PDB entry 3PRV | X-ray diffraction, 2.69 A resolution | chains A and F of the 6 polymer chains in the assembly

== Chain A (and F) ==
Name: Nucleoside diphosphate kinase
Organism: Trypanosoma cruzi
Notes: EC 2.7.4.6; chain F of this document is another copy of the same molecule, construct and numbering; everything in this record applies to it too
Reference sequence: Q4E256 (Q4E256_TRYCR); residues 1-151 here = UniProt positions 1-151
Chain sequence (157 residues; row label = number of the first residue in the row; numbers below 1 keep their minus sign (His-5 is residue -5)):
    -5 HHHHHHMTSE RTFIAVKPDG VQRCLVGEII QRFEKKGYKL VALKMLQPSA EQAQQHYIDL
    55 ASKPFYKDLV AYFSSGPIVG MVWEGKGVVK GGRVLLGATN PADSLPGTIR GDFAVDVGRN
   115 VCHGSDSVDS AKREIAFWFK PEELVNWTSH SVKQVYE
Unresolved in the structure: -5 to 1
Differences from the reference sequence: expression tag (-5 to 0)

== Chain A / chain F interface ==
Pairs across the interface (32; chain A residue first):
  Asp13(A) - Gln148(F)
  Gln16(A) - Gln148(F)
  Arg17(A) - Lys29(F)  hydrogen bond (side chain-backbone)
  Arg17(A) - Gly31(F)
  Arg17(A) - Gln148(F)
  Arg17(A) - Val149(F)
  Pro95(A) - Lys30(F)
  Ala96(A) - Lys84(F)
  Pro100(A) - Val88(F)  hydrophobic
  Pro100(A) - Gly101(F)
  Pro100(A) - Thr102(F)
  Arg104(A) - Lys30(F)  hydrogen bond (backbone-side chain)
  Gly105(A) - Lys30(F)  hydrogen bond (backbone-side chain)
  Asp106(A) - Lys29(F)
  Asp106(A) - Lys30(F)  hydrogen bond (backbone-backbone)
  Phe107(A) - Lys29(F)
  Phe107(A) - Lys30(F)
  Ala108(A) - Lys30(F)  hydrogen bond (backbone-side chain)
  Val109(A) - Lys30(F)
  Val109(A) - Tyr32(F)  hydrophobic
  Val109(A) - Lys80(F)
  Val109(A) - Tyr150(F)  hydrophobic
  Asp110(A) - Lys80(F)  salt bridge
  Asp110(A) - Val149(F)
  Asp110(A) - Tyr150(F)
  Asp110(A) - Glu151(F)  hydrogen bond (side chain-backbone)
  Gly112(A) - Glu151(F)
  Arg113(A) - Lys147(F)
  Arg113(A) - Gln148(F)
  Arg113(A) - Val149(F)
  Arg113(A) - Tyr150(F)
  Arg113(A) - Glu151(F)
Other interface residues (no listed pair), chain A (19 interface residues in all): Pro12, Leu63, Leu99, Gly101
Other interface residues (no listed pair), chain F (18 interface residues in all): Arg26, Leu89, Leu99, Pro100

== In short ==
The interface between chain A and chain F involves 19 residues on one side and 18 on the other, with 6
hydrogen bonds and 1 salt bridge. Polar contacts include Asp110(A)-Lys80(F), Arg17(A)-Lys29(F) and
Arg104(A)-Lys30(F).
Chain A and chain F are both Nucleoside diphosphate kinase (Trypanosoma cruzi); the structure, Nucleoside
diphosphate kinase B from Trypanosoma cruzi, was determined by X-ray diffraction, deposited together with
3NGR, 3NGS, 3NGT and 3NGU.
